PDB entry 6YN1 | X-ray diffraction, 2.35 A resolution | chains H and I of the 10 polymer chains in the assembly

Chain H:
Protein: Histone H3
Source organism: Xenopus laevis
UniProt: A0A310TTQ1 (A0A310TTQ1_XENLA); residues 38-135 here correspond to UniProt positions 39-136 (UniProt number = residue number + 1)
Sequence (99 residues; each row starts with the number of its first residue):
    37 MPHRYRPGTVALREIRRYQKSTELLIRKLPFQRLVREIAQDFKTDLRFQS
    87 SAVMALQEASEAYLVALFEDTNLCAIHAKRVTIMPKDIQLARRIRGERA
Disordered / not traced: 37-39, 134-135
Sequence notes: initiating methionine (37)

Chain I:
Protein: Histone H4
Source organism: Xenopus laevis
UniProt: P62799 (H4_XENLA); residues 20-102 here correspond to UniProt positions 21-103 (UniProt number = residue number + 1)
Sequence (84 residues; each row starts with the number of its first residue):
    19 MKVLRDNIQGITKPAIRRLARRGGVKRISGLIYEETRGVLKVFLENVIRD
    69 AVTYTEHAKRKTVTAMDVVYALKRQGRTLYGFGG
Disordered / not traced: 19-25, 102
Sequence notes: initiating methionine (19)
Curated features (UniProtKB/Swiss-Prot):
  - modified residue: Lys-20 (N6,N6,N6-trimethyllysine), Lys-31 (N6-(2-hydroxyisobutyryl)lysine), Lys-44 (N6-(2-hydroxyisobutyryl)lysine), Ser-47 (Phosphoserine), Tyr-51 (Phosphotyrosine), Lys-59 (N6-(2-hydroxyisobutyryl)lysine), Lys-77 (N6-(2-hydroxyisobutyryl)lysine), Lys-79 (N6-(2-hydroxyisobutyryl)lysine), Tyr-88 (Phosphotyrosine), Lys-91 (N6-(2-hydroxyisobutyryl)lysine)
  - cross-link (Glycyl lysine isopeptide (Lys-Gly)): Lys-31 (interchain with G-Cter in UFM1), Lys-91 (interchain with G-Cter in ubiquitin)

How chain H and chain I interact:
Pairs across the interface - 104 pairs, chain H then chain I:
  Gly-44(H) with Lys-44(I)
  Ala-47(H) with Arg-39(I); Lys-44(I)
  Leu-48(H) with Lys-44(I)
  Glu-50(H) with Arg-35(I), salt bridge; Arg-39(I), salt bridge
  Ile-51(H) with Arg-39(I); Gly-42(I); Val-43(I); Lys-44(I)
  Tyr-54(H) with Arg-36(I); Arg-39(I); Arg-40(I), hydrogen bond (backbone-side chain)
  Gln-55(H) with Arg-39(I); Arg-40(I), hydrogen bond (side chain-backbone); Gly-42(I)
  Ser-57(H) with Arg-40(I), hydrogen bond
  Thr-58(H) with Arg-40(I)
  Glu-59(H) with Arg-40(I), hydrogen bond (backbone-side chain)
  Leu-61(H) with Ala-33(I); Arg-36(I), hydrogen bond (backbone-side chain); Leu-37(I); Arg-40(I)
  Ile-62(H) with Ile-29(I), hydrophobic; Leu-37(I), hydrophobic
  Pro-66(H) with Gly-28(I)
  Phe-67(H) with Leu-62(I), hydrophobic
  Leu-70(H) with Ile-26(I), hydrophobic; Ile-29(I), hydrophobic; Leu-58(I), hydrophobic; Leu-62(I), hydrophobic
  Glu-73(H) with Lys-59(I), salt bridge
  Ile-74(H) with Leu-62(I), hydrophobic; Glu-63(I); Ile-66(I), hydrophobic
  Phe-78(H) with Glu-63(I); Ile-66(I), hydrophobic; Arg-67(I)
  Lys-79(H) with Glu-74(I); Lys-79(I)
  Asp-81(H) with Lys-79(I), salt bridge
  Leu-82(H) with Val-70(I), hydrophobic; Lys-79(I); Val-81(I), hydrophobic
  Arg-83(H) with Lys-79(I), hydrogen bond (backbone-backbone); Thr-80(I); Val-81(I), hydrogen bond (backbone-backbone)
  Phe-84(H) with Val-81(I)
  Gln-85(H) with Thr-80(I); Val-81(I), hydrogen bond (backbone-backbone); Thr-82(I); Ala-83(I), hydrogen bond (side chain-backbone)
  Ser-87(H) with Ala-83(I); Phe-100(I)
  Ala-88(H) with Val-81(I); Thr-82(I); Ala-83(I)
  Ala-91(H) with Val-86(I), hydrophobic; Leu-97(I); Phe-100(I)
  Leu-92(H) with Leu-62(I), hydrophobic; Val-65(I), hydrophobic; Ile-66(I), hydrophobic; Val-86(I), hydrophobic
  Glu-94(H) with Phe-100(I)
  Ala-95(H) with Phe-61(I); Leu-90(I), hydrophobic
  Ser-96(H) with Leu-58(I); Phe-61(I); Leu-62(I)
  Glu-97(H) with Leu-37(I)
  Tyr-99(H) with Val-57(I); Phe-61(I), hydrophobic; Arg-95(I)
  Leu-100(H) with Leu-37(I), hydrophobic
  Val-101(H) with Leu-37(I); Gly-41(I)
  Leu-103(H) with Val-57(I), hydrophobic
  Phe-104(H) with Ile-34(I), hydrophobic; Leu-37(I); Ala-38(I), hydrophobic; Val-43(I); Thr-54(I)
  Glu-105(H) with Gly-41(I)
  Asn-108(H) with Gly-42(I), hydrogen bond (side chain-backbone); Val-43(I)
  Val-117(H) with Lys-44(I); Arg-45(I)
  Thr-118(H) with Arg-45(I), hydrogen bond; Ile-46(I); Ser-47(I)
  Ile-119(H) with Val-43(I), hydrophobic; Arg-45(I), hydrogen bond (backbone-backbone); Ser-47(I), hydrogen bond (backbone-backbone); Ile-50(I)
  Met-120(H) with Ile-50(I)
  Pro-121(H) with Leu-49(I), hydrophobic; Ile-50(I); Glu-53(I)
  Ile-124(H) with Ile-50(I), hydrophobic; Glu-53(I)
  Gln-125(H) with Glu-53(I), hydrogen bond
  Arg-128(H) with Val-57(I)
  Glu-133(H) with Arg-95(I), salt bridge
Interface residues without a listed pair, chain H (51 interface residues in all): Val-71, Ala-75, Met-90
Interface residues without a listed pair, chain I (44 interface residues in all): Val-60

Summary:
Chain H and chain I form an interface of 51 and 44 residues respectively, with 14 hydrogen bonds and 5 salt
bridges. Polar contacts include Glu-50(H)/Arg-35(I), Glu-50(H)/Arg-39(I) and Glu-73(H)/Lys-59(I).
Chain H is Histone H3 and chain I is Histone H4, both from Xenopus laevis; the structure, Crystal structure of
histone chaperone APLF acidic domain bound to the histone H2A-H2B-H3-H4 octamer, was determined by X-ray
diffraction.
